Entry 4EOY (X-ray diffraction, 2.22 A resolution); this record covers chains A and D.

== Chain A ==
Protein: Microtubule-associated protein 1 light chain 3
Source organism: Plasmodium falciparum
Reference sequence: Q8IJK2 (Q8IJK2_PLAF7); residues 2-125 here correspond to UniProt positions 1-124 (UniProt number = residue number - 1)
Amino-acid sequence (128 residues; row label = number of the first residue in the row; numbers below 1 keep their minus sign (Gly-2 is residue -2)):
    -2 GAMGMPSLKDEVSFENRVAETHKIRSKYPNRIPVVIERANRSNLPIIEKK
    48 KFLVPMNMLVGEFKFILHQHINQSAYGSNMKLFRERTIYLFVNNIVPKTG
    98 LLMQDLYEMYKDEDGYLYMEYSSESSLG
Not modelled in the structure: -2 to 0, 125
Differences from the reference sequence: expression tag (-2 to 1); engineered mutation Ile33 (Cys32 in Q8IJK2), Ser120 (Cys119 in Q8IJK2), Ser123 (Cys122 in Q8IJK2)
Ion coordination: Ca2+ site 1 near Pro3 (its only coordinating residue here); Ca2+ site 2: Ser10, Phe11

== Chain D ==
Protein: Autophagy-related protein 3
Reference sequence: C0H519 (C0H519_PLAF7); residue numbers follow UniProt; this construct covers 103-110
Amino-acid sequence (8 residues; each row starts with the number of its first residue):
   103 NDWLLPSY
From the paper describing this entry:
  - mutagenesis - W105A: unchanged stability

== Chain A / chain D interface ==
Contacting residue pairs - 21 pairs, chain A then chain D:
  Arg28(A) - Leu107(D)
  Arg28(A) - Pro108(D)
  Pro30(A) - Trp105(D)  hydrophobic
  Lys46(A) - Leu106(D)
  Lys48(A) - Asp104(D)
  Lys48(A) - Trp105(D)
  Lys48(A) - Leu106(D)  hydrogen bond (backbone-backbone)
  Phe49(A) - Trp105(D)
  Phe49(A) - Leu106(D)
  Leu50(A) - Leu106(D)  hydrogen bond (backbone-backbone)
  Leu50(A) - Leu107(D)  hydrophobic
  Leu50(A) - Pro108(D)
  Pro52(A) - Pro108(D)
  Pro52(A) - Tyr110(D)
  Asn54(A) - Tyr110(D)
  Met55(A) - Tyr110(D)  hydrogen bond (backbone-side chain)
  Glu59(A) - Tyr110(D)
  Ile63(A) - Pro108(D)  hydrophobic
  Ile63(A) - Ser109(D)
  His67(A) - Leu106(D)
  Tyr113(A) - Trp105(D)
Also at the interface, not in a pair above, chain A (15 interface residues in all): Ile21, Val51
The authors on this interface:
  - pairs named by the authors: Ile21(A)-Trp105(D), Arg28(A)-Pro108(D), Pro30(A)-Trp105(D), Lys48(A)-Trp105(D), Phe49(A)-Trp105(D), Phe49(A)-Pro108(D), Leu50(A)-Trp105(D), Leu50(A)-Pro108(D), Val51(A)-Pro108(D), Pro52(A)-Pro108(D), Ile63(A)-Pro108(D), Tyr113(A)-Trp105(D)
  - interface residues, chain A: Lys46(A), Glu59(A), His67(A)
  - hot spots on chain A (mutagenesis) - R28E, L50A: decreased binding to MBP-PfAtg3
  - interface residues, chain D: Trp105(D), Pro108(D)

== Overview ==
15 residues of chain A face 7 of chain D across their interface; the contacts include 3 hydrogen bonds. Polar
pairs include Met55(A)-Tyr110(D), Lys48(A)-Leu106(D) and Leu50(A)-Leu106(D). The authors report contacts
between Ile21(A) and Trp105(D), Arg28(A) and Pro108(D) and Pro30(A) and Trp105(D) among others. From the
paper: R28E and L50A of chain A reduce binding to MBP-PfAtg3; interface residues Lys46(A), Glu59(A) and
Trp105(D) among others.
Chain A is Microtubule-associated protein 1 light chain 3 (Plasmodium falciparum) and chain D is
Autophagy-related protein 3; the structure, Plasmodium falciparum Atg8 in complex with Plasmodium falciparum
Atg3 peptide, was determined by X-ray diffraction.
